Entry 8ZYV (electron microscopy, 3.12 A resolution); this record covers chains A and C of the 7 polymer chains in the assembly.

Chain A:
Protein: PomB
Organism: Vibrio alginolyticus
UniProtKB: O06874 (O06874_VIBAL); residue numbers follow UniProt; this construct covers 1-315
Sequence (321 residues; each row starts with the number of its first residue):
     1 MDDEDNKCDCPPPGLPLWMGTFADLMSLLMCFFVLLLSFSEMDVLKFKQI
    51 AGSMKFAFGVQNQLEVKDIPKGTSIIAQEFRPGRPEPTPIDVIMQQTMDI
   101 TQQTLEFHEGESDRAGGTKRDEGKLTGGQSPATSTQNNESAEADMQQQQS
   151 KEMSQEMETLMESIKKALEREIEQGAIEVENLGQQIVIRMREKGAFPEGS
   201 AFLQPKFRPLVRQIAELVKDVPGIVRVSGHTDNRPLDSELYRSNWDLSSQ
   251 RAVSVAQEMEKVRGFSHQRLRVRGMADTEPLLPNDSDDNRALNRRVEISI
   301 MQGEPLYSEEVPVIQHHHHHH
Unresolved in the structure: 1-13, 60-321
Construct notes: expression tag (316-321)
Reported in the primary citation:
  - binding site for Na+: Leu35
  - specificity-determining residues: Leu35 (by similarity / conservation)

Chain C:
Protein: Chemotaxis protein PomA
Organism: Vibrio alginolyticus
UniProtKB: O06873 (POMA_VIBAL); residues 1-253 here = UniProt positions 1-253
Sequence (253 residues; each row starts with the number of its first residue):
     1 MDLATLLGLIGGFAFVIMAMVLGGSIGMFVDVTSILIVVGGSIFVVLMKF
    51 TMGQFFGATKIAGKAFMFKADEPEDLIAKIVEMADAARKGGFLALEEMEI
   101 NNTFMQKGIDLLVDGHDADVVRAALKKDIALTDERHTQGTGVFRAFGDVA
   151 PAMGMIGTLVGLVAMLSNMDDPKAIGPAMAVALLTTLYGAILSNMVFFPI
   201 ADKLSLRRDQETLNRRLIMDGVLAIQDGQNPRVIDSYLKNYLNEGKRALE
   251 IDE
Unresolved in the structure: 1-28, 88-99, 252-253
Reported in the primary citation:
  - binding site for Na+: Thr158, Met165, Met179, Thr186
  - specificity-determining residues: Met165, Met179 (by similarity / conservation)

Interface between chain A and chain C:
Residue-residue contacts - 5 pairs, chain A then chain C:
  Leu25(A) - Leu183(C)  hydrophobic
  Leu28(A) - Leu162(C)  hydrophobic
  Phe32(A) - Ile175(C)  hydrophobic
  Phe32(A) - Met179(C)  hydrophobic
  Leu35(A) - Leu166(C)  hydrophobic
Other interface residues (no listed pair), chain A (6 interface residues in all): Asp24, Leu36
Other interface residues (no listed pair), chain C (8 interface residues in all): Met155, Thr158, Leu159

Summary:
Chain A and chain C form an interface of 6 and 8 residues respectively. From the paper: a binding site for Na+
at Leu35(A) and Thr158(C) among others; specificity determinants Leu35(A) and Met165(C) among others.
Here chain A is PomB and chain C is Chemotaxis protein PomA, both from Vibrio alginolyticus. Entry 8ZYV
(Bacterial flagellar sodium-driven stator PomA5PomB2 with 100 mM NaCl) was determined by electron microscopy
together with 8ZYW, 8ZYZ, 8ZZ0 and 9IJM from the same study.
